PDB entry 2A69 | X-ray diffraction, 2.50 A resolution | chains A and C of the 6 polymer chains in the assembly

== Chain A ==
Protein: DNA-directed RNA polymerase alpha chain
Organism: Thermus thermophilus
Notes: EC 2.7.7.6
Reference sequence: Q9Z9H6 (RPOA_THETH); numbering as in UniProt (aligned over 1-315)
Amino-acid sequence (315 residues; row label = number of the first residue in the row):
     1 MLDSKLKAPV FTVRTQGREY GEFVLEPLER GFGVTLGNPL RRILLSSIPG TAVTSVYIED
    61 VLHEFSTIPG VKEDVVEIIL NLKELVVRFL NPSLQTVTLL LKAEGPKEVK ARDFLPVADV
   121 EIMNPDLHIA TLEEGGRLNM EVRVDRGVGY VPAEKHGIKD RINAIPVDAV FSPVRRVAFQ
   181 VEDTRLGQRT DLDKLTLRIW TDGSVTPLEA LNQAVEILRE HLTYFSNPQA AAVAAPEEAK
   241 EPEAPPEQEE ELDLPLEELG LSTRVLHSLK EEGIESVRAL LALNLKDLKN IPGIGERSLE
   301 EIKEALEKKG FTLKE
Disordered / not traced: 230-315
Metal / ion sites: Mg2+ site 1 near Pro27 (its only coordinating residue here); Mg2+ site 2: Leu28, Glu29, Asp191; Mg2+ site 3 near Glu29 (its only coordinating residue here); Mg2+ site 4 near Leu45 (its only coordinating residue here); Mg2+ site 5 near Glu59 (its only coordinating residue here); Mg2+ site 6 near Asn91 (its only coordinating residue here); Mg2+ site 7 near Lys102 (its only coordinating residue here); Mg2+ site 8: Ala111, Arg112, Phe114; Mg2+ site 9 near Asp119 (its only coordinating residue here); Mg2+ site 10: Glu154, His156, Gly157; Mg2+ site 11: Asp168 (shared with Asp698(C) of chain C); Mg2+ site 12 near Val170 (its only coordinating residue here); 1 more Mg2+ sites not listed

== Chain C ==
Protein: DNA-directed RNA polymerase beta chain
Organism: Thermus thermophilus
Notes: EC 2.7.7.6
Reference sequence: Q8RQE9 (RPOB_THET8); numbering as in UniProt (aligned over 1-1119)
Amino-acid sequence (1119 residues; numbered 1 to 1119; the number before each row is that of its first residue):
     1 MEIKRFGRIR EVIPLPPLTE IQVESYRRAL QADVPPEKRE NVGIQAAFRE TFPIEEEDKG
    61 KGGLVLDFLE YRLGEPPFPQ DECREKDLTY QAPLYARLQL IHKDTGLIKE DEVFLGHIPL
   121 MTEDGSFIIN GADRVIVSQI HRSPGVYFTP DPARPGRYIA SIIPLPKRGP WIDLEVEPNG
   181 VVSMKVNKRK FPLVLLLRVL GYDQETLARE LGAYGELVQG LMDESVFAMR PEEALIRLFT
   241 LLRPGDPPKR DKAVAYVYGL IADPRRYDLG EAGRYKAEEK LGIRLSGRTL ARFEDGEFKD
   301 EVFLPTLRYL FALTAGVPGH EVDDIDHLGN RRIRTVGELM TDQFRVGLAR LARGVRERML
   361 MGSEDSLTPA KLVNSRPLEA AIREFFSRSQ LSQFKDETNP LSSLRHKRRI SALGPGGLTR
   421 ERAGFDVRDV HRTHYGRICP VETPEGANIG LITSLAAYAR VDELGFIRTP YRRVVGGVVT
   481 DEVVYMTATE EDRYTIAQAN TPLEGNRIAA ERVVARRKGE PVIVSPEEVE FMDVSPKQVF
   541 SVNTNLIPFL EHDDANRALM GSNMQTQAVP LIRAQAPVVM TGLEERVVRD SLAALYAEED
   601 GEVAKVDGNR IVVRYEDGRL VEYPLRRFYR SNQGTALDQR PRVVVGQRVR KGDLLADGPA
   661 SENGFLALGQ NVLVAIMPFD GYNFEDAIVI SEELLKRDFY TSIHIERYEI EARDTKLGPE
   721 RITRDIPHLS EAALRDLDEE GVVRIGAEVK PGDILVGRTS FKGESEPTPE ERLLRSIFGE
   781 KARDVKDTSL RVPPGEGGIV VRTVRLRRGD PGVELKPGVR EVVRVYVAQK RKLQVGDKLA
   841 NRHGNKGVVA KILPVEDMPH LPDGTPVDVI LNPLGVPSRM NLGQILETHL GLAGYFLGQR
   901 YISPIFDGAK EPEIKELLAQ AFEVYFGKRK GEGFGVDKRE VEVLRRAEKL GLVTPGKTPE
   961 EQLKELFLQG KVVLYDGRTG EPIEGPIVVG QMFIMKLYHM VEDKMHARST GPYSLITQQP
  1021 LGGKAQFGGQ RFGEMEVWAL EAYGAAHTLQ EMLTLKSDDI EGRNAAYEAI IKGEDVPEPS
  1081 VPESFRVLVK ELQALALDVQ TLDEKDNPVD IFEGLASKR
Metal / ion sites: Mg2+ site 1: Glu11, Ile13; Mg2+ site 2 near Val12 (its only coordinating residue here); Mg2+ site 3 near Glu75 (its only coordinating residue here); Mg2+ site 4 near Glu210 (its only coordinating residue here); Mg2+ site 5 near Glu301 (its only coordinating residue here); Mg2+ site 6: Leu367, Thr368; Mg2+ site 7 near Arg422 (its only coordinating residue here); Mg2+ site 8: Pro440 (shared with 1 residue of chain D); Mg2+ site 9 near Ala447 (its only coordinating residue here); Mg2+ site 10 near Glu463 (its only coordinating residue here); Mg2+ site 11 near Tyr471 (its only coordinating residue here); Mg2+ site 12: Leu546, Gln565; 13 more Mg2+ sites not listed
Residues lining bound ligands: rifapentine (RPT): Arg134, Val137, Ser389, Gln390, Leu391, Ser392, Gln393, Phe394, Lys395, Asp396, His406, Arg409, Ser411, Leu413, Gly414, Pro444, Ile452, Gln633

== How chain A and chain C interact ==
Residue-residue contacts - 75 pairs, chain A then chain C:
  Glu22(A) - Phe934(C)
  Arg30(A) - Lys938(C)
  Gly31(A) - Arg939(C)
  Val34(A) - Arg939(C)
  Val34(A) - Glu981(C)
  Asn38(A) - Gly977(C)
  Asn38(A) - Arg978(C)
  Asn38(A) - Thr979(C)
  Asn38(A) - Gly980(C)  hydrogen bond (side chain-backbone)
  Arg41(A) - His860(C)  hydrogen bond
  Arg41(A) - Gly864(C)  hydrogen bond (side chain-backbone)
  Arg41(A) - Pro866(C)
  Arg42(A) - Asp857(C)  salt bridge
  Arg42(A) - Gly977(C)
  Arg42(A) - Arg978(C)  hydrogen bond (side chain-backbone)
  Leu45(A) - Val855(C)  hydrophobic
  Ser46(A) - Glu856(C)
  Leu62(A) - Ile745(C)
  His63(A) - Ile745(C)
  His63(A) - Gly746(C)
  His63(A) - Val800(C)
  His63(A) - Val801(C)
  Glu64(A) - Lys830(C)
  Phe65(A) - Phe628(C)
  Phe65(A) - Ile703(C)  hydrophobic
  Phe65(A) - Ile799(C)  hydrophobic
  Phe65(A) - Val801(C)  hydrophobic
  Phe65(A) - Ala828(C)  hydrophobic
  Phe65(A) - Gln829(C)
  Phe65(A) - Lys830(C)
  Thr67(A) - Asn609(C)  hydrogen bond
  Thr67(A) - Arg627(C)
  Pro69(A) - Asp607(C)
  Gly70(A) - Asp607(C)  hydrogen bond (backbone-side chain)
  Val71(A) - Asp607(C)  hydrogen bond (backbone-side chain)
  Val71(A) - Gly608(C)  hydrogen bond (backbone-backbone)
  Lys72(A) - Val606(C)
  Lys72(A) - Asp607(C)
  Lys72(A) - Gly608(C)
  Lys72(A) - Pro641(C)
  Lys72(A) - Val643(C)
  Glu77(A) - Arg640(C)  salt bridge
  Leu80(A) - Asp698(C)
  Lys83(A) - Asp698(C)  salt bridge
  Lys83(A) - Lys830(C)
  Glu133(A) - Asp607(C)
  Glu133(A) - Arg610(C)  salt bridge
  Tyr150(A) - Leu695(C)  hydrogen bond (side chain-backbone)
  Tyr150(A) - Lys696(C)
  Tyr150(A) - Lys832(C)  hydrogen bond
  Pro152(A) - Lys832(C)
  Glu154(A) - Lys832(C)  salt bridge
  Asp168(A) - Asp698(C)
  Asp168(A) - Lys830(C)  salt bridge
  Asp168(A) - Lys832(C)  salt bridge
  Arg176(A) - Asp863(C)  salt bridge
  Val177(A) - Gly864(C)
  Ala178(A) - Gly864(C)
  Gln180(A) - Pro862(C)
  Gln180(A) - Arg929(C)
  Gln180(A) - Asp937(C)
  Val181(A) - Val936(C)
  Val181(A) - Asp937(C)  hydrogen bond (backbone-side chain)
  Val181(A) - Lys938(C)
  Glu182(A) - Gly933(C)
  Glu182(A) - Phe934(C)
  Glu182(A) - Gly935(C)  hydrogen bond (side chain-backbone)
  Glu182(A) - Val936(C)
  Asp183(A) - Lys938(C)  salt bridge
  Leu192(A) - Lys938(C)  hydrogen bond (backbone-side chain)
  Asp193(A) - Lys938(C)  salt bridge
  Asp193(A) - Arg939(C)  salt bridge
  Thr196(A) - Phe934(C)
  Arg198(A) - Glu932(C)  salt bridge
  Arg198(A) - Phe934(C)
Other interface residues (no listed pair), chain A (42 interface residues in all): Ile68, Asp74, Ile162, Phe179, Asp191
Other interface residues (no listed pair), chain C (50 interface residues in all): Arg573, Lys605, Asp638, Glu693, Arg744

== In short ==
42 residues of chain A and 50 residues of chain C are in contact, with 13 hydrogen bonds and 12 salt bridges.
Polar contacts include Arg42(A)-Asp857(C), Glu77(A)-Arg640(C) and Lys83(A)-Asp698(C). Bound to chain C:
rifapentine. Leu28(A), Glu29(A) and Asp191(A) coordinate Mg2+ site 2.
Chain A is DNA-directed RNA polymerase alpha chain and chain C is DNA-directed RNA polymerase beta chain, both
from Thermus thermophilus; the structure, Crystal structure of the T. Thermophilus RNA polymerase holoenzyme
in complex with antibiotic rifapentin, was determined by X-ray diffraction together with 2A68 and 2A6E from
the same study.
